8XC8 - chains A and B; structure by X-ray diffraction, 2.51 A resolution.

# Chain A (and B)
Molecule: Glycosyltransferase family 25 protein
Source organism: Aggregatibacter actinomycetemcomitans NUM4039
Notes: chain B of this document is another copy of the same molecule, construct and numbering; everything in this record applies to it too
Reference sequence: A0A5D0ENI3 (A0A5D0ENI3_AGGAC); residue numbers follow UniProt; this construct covers 1-232
Amino-acid sequence (251 residues; numbered 1 to 251; the number before each row is that of its first residue):
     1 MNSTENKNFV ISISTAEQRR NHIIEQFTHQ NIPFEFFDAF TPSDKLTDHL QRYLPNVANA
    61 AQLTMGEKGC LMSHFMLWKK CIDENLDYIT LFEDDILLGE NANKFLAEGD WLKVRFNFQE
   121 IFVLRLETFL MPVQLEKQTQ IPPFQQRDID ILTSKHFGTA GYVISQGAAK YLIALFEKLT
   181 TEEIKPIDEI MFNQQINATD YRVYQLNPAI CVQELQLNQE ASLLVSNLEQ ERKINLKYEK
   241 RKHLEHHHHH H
Not modelled in the structure: 1, 241-251 (chain B: 1, 231-251)
Modified / non-standard residues: Mse1 (selenomethionine); Mse65, Mse72, Mse76, Mse131, Mse191 (selenomethionine; parent Met)
Construct notes: expression tag (233-251)

# Interface between chain A and chain B
Pairs across the interface - 104 pairs, chain A then chain B:
  Asn101(A) - Gln145(B)
  Asn101(A) - Gln146(B)
  Asn101(A) - Arg147(B)
  Lys104(A) - Phe144(B)
  Lys104(A) - Gln145(B)
  Phe105(A) - Phe144(B)  hydrophobic
  Phe105(A) - Gln145(B)
  Phe105(A) - Arg147(B)
  Glu108(A) - Phe144(B)
  Trp111(A) - Phe144(B)  hydrophobic
  Arg115(A) - Ile141(B)
  Arg115(A) - Pro142(B)  hydrogen bond (side chain-backbone)
  Arg115(A) - Phe144(B)
  Phe116(A) - Ile141(B)  hydrophobic
  Arg125(A) - Leu152(B)
  Phe129(A) - Gln134(B)
  Mse131(A) - Mse131(B)
  Pro132(A) - Val133(B)
  Val133(A) - Phe157(B)  hydrophobic
  Ile141(A) - Arg115(B)
  Pro142(A) - Arg115(B)  hydrogen bond (backbone-side chain)
  Phe144(A) - Lys104(B)
  Phe144(A) - Phe105(B)  hydrophobic
  Phe144(A) - Glu108(B)
  Phe144(A) - Trp111(B)  hydrophobic
  Phe144(A) - Arg115(B)
  Gln145(A) - Lys104(B)
  Gln145(A) - Phe105(B)
  Arg147(A) - Phe105(B)
  Arg147(A) - Leu206(B)
  Arg147(A) - Asn207(B)
  Arg147(A) - Pro208(B)  hydrogen bond (side chain-backbone)
  Arg147(A) - Ala209(B)
  Arg147(A) - Ile210(B)
  Asp148(A) - Gln205(B)
  Asp148(A) - Leu206(B)
  Asp148(A) - Asn207(B)  hydrogen bond (backbone-backbone)
  Ile149(A) - Tyr204(B)  hydrophobic
  Asp150(A) - Tyr204(B)
  Asp150(A) - Gln205(B)  hydrogen bond (backbone-backbone)
  Asp150(A) - Asn207(B)  hydrogen bond
  Ile151(A) - Val203(B)
  Leu152(A) - Ile196(B)
  Leu152(A) - Val203(B)  hydrogen bond (backbone-backbone)
  Leu152(A) - Gln205(B)
  Thr153(A) - Ile196(B)
  Ser154(A) - Asn193(B)  hydrogen bond
  Ser154(A) - Ile196(B)
  Ser154(A) - Asn197(B)
  His156(A) - Lys155(B)
  Lys185(A) - Gln194(B)  hydrogen bond (side chain-backbone)
  Lys185(A) - Gln195(B)
  Lys185(A) - Asn197(B)
  Glu189(A) - Asn197(B)
  Phe192(A) - Lys155(B)
  Asn193(A) - Lys155(B)
  Asn193(A) - Lys185(B)
  Asn193(A) - Asn193(B)  hydrogen bond
  Asn193(A) - Gln194(B)
  Gln194(A) - Glu183(B)
  Gln194(A) - Gln194(B)  hydrogen bond
  Ile196(A) - Thr153(B)
  Ile196(A) - Lys155(B)
  Ile196(A) - Lys185(B)
  Asn197(A) - Lys185(B)  hydrogen bond
  Arg202(A) - Ile151(B)
  Val203(A) - Ile151(B)
  Val203(A) - Leu152(B)  hydrogen bond (backbone-backbone)
  Tyr204(A) - Thr139(B)
  Tyr204(A) - Ile149(B)  hydrophobic
  Tyr204(A) - Asp150(B)
  Tyr204(A) - Ile151(B)  hydrophobic
  Gln205(A) - Glu136(B)
  Gln205(A) - Asp150(B)  hydrogen bond (backbone-backbone)
  Gln205(A) - Leu152(B)
  Leu206(A) - Arg147(B)
  Leu206(A) - Asp148(B)
  Asn207(A) - Glu136(B)
  Asn207(A) - Arg147(B)
  Asn207(A) - Asp148(B)  hydrogen bond (backbone-backbone)
  Asn207(A) - Asp150(B)
  Pro208(A) - Arg147(B)  hydrogen bond (backbone-side chain)
  Ala209(A) - Arg147(B)  hydrogen bond (backbone-side chain)
  Ile210(A) - Arg147(B)
  Asn227(A) - Thr128(B)
  Asn227(A) - Phe129(B)  hydrogen bond (side chain-backbone)
  Asn227(A) - Glu220(B)
  Leu228(A) - Glu220(B)
  Gln230(A) - Pro208(B)
  Gln230(A) - Ala209(B)  hydrogen bond (side chain-backbone)
  Glu231(A) - Thr128(B)  hydrogen bond
  Glu231(A) - Phe129(B)
  Glu231(A) - Val212(B)
  Glu231(A) - Gln216(B)
  Glu231(A) - Leu217(B)
  Glu231(A) - Glu220(B)
  Ile234(A) - Leu97(B)
  Ile234(A) - Leu98(B)
  Ile234(A) - Val212(B)  hydrophobic
  Asn235(A) - Leu97(B)
  Asn235(A) - Glu214(B)
  Asn235(A) - Leu217(B)
  Tyr238(A) - His22(B)
  Tyr238(A) - Leu97(B)  hydrophobic
Also at the interface, not in a pair above, chain A (57 interface residues in all): Leu124, Leu135, Gln138, Pro143, Gln146, Leu223, Leu224, Arg232, Lys237
Also at the interface, not in a pair above, chain B (58 interface residues in all): Gln26, Gly99, Glu100, Asn101, Phe116, Arg125, Pro143, Phe192, Cys211

# Overview
57 residues of chain A and 58 residues of chain B are in contact; the contacts include 20 hydrogen bonds.
Polar contacts include Arg115(A)-Pro142(B), Arg147(A)-Pro208(B) and Asp150(A)-Asn207(B).
Both chains are Glycosyltransferase family 25 protein (Aggregatibacter actinomycetemcomitans NUM4039). Entry
8XC8 (beta-1,4-galacosyltransferase) was determined by X-ray diffraction (same publication as 8XGX, 8XKD, 8XLZ
and 8XOC).
